PDB entry 9FVE | X-ray diffraction, 2.81 A resolution | chains R and U of the 24 polymer chains in the assembly

# Chain R
Name: VHH_VcP#2
Organism: Vicugna pacos
Sequence (123 residues; row label = number of the first residue in the row; numbers below 1 keep their minus sign (Gly-1 is residue -1)):
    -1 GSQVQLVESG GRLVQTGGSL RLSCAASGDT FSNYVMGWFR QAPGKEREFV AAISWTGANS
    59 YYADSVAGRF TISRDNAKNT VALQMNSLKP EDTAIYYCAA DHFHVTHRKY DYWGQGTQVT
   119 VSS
Disulfides: Cys22-Cys96

# Chain U
Name: Sialic acid-binding periplasmic protein SiaP
Organism: Vicugna pacos
UniProtKB: Q9KR64 (SIAP_VIBCH); residues 0-299 here correspond to UniProt positions 22-321 (UniProt number = residue number + 22)
Sequence (303 residues; numbered -3 to 299; the number before each row is that of its first residue; numbers below 1 keep their minus sign (Gly-3 is residue -3)):
    -3 GAMGATTLKM GMQASVGSVE YNSAKMLADT LEEMSQGEIK LALYPSAQLG DDRAMLQQLT
    57 LGDLDITYAE FGRMGLAIPR AEAVMLPYVA KDFDHLRRMF ESDFGQGVRD EMLQKFNWRA
   117 LDTWYNGTRE TTSNRPLNSI EDFKGLKLRV PNAKQNLNYA KLSGASPTPM SFSEVYLALQ
   177 TNAVDGQENP LPTIKTMKFY EVQKNLAMTH HIVNDQMVII SESTWQKLSD TDKDIIQKAV
   237 QKVGDAHTQT VKTQEAELVS FFKSEGINVT YPDLEPFREA MQPLYKEFDS NIGQPIVSKL
   297 AAM
Disordered / not traced: -3 to 0
Differences from the reference sequence: expression tag (-3 to -1); conflict Gly0 (Ala22 in Q9KR64); engineered mutation Ala73 (Trp95 in Q9KR64)
Ligand contacts: N-acetyl-beta-neuraminic acid (SLB): Gln9, Ala10, Glu16, Asp48, Tyr64, Ala65, Glu66, Arg69, Met81, Arg125, Arg145, Pro147, Ala149, Asn152, Phe168, Glu184, Asn185, Asn210, Gln212

# Chain R / chain U interface
Pairs across the interface (7):
  Val5(R) with Glu170(U)
  Gly9(R) with Gly46(U)
  Arg10(R) with Leu45(U)
  Leu11(R) with Leu45(U), hydrogen bond (backbone-backbone); Gln54(U); Asp59(U)
  Gln13(R) with Asp59(U)
Other interface residues (no listed pair), chain R (7 interface residues in all): Glu6, Gln116
Other interface residues (no listed pair), chain U (7 interface residues in all): Gln44, Ala50

# In short
Chain R and chain U each contribute 7 residues to their interface, with 1 hydrogen bond. The hydrogen-bonded
pair Leu11(R)-Leu45(U) is a backbone contact. Ligands of chain U: N-acetyl-beta-neuraminic acid.
Chain R is VHH_VcP#2 and chain U is Sialic acid-binding periplasmic protein SiaP, both from Vicugna pacos; the
structure, Crystal structure of VcSiaP W73A mutant in complex with sialic acid and a VHH antibody (VHH_VcP#2),
was determined by X-ray diffraction (same publication as 9FVB).
